8VNK - chains C and A of the 4 polymer chains in the assembly; structure by X-ray diffraction, 1.61 A resolution.

# Chain C
Molecule: 21-nt DNA strand
Sequence (21 nucleotides; each row starts with the number of its first residue):
   401 TTGACTCTCT TAAGAGAGTC A
Ion coordination: Mn2+: DA413, DG414 (shared with 1 residue of chain B); Na+: DA413, DG414 (shared with 1 residue of chain B)

# Chain A
Protein: Intron-encoded endonuclease I-PpoI
Source organism: Physarum polycephalum
Notes: EC 3.1.-.-
UniProtKB: Q94702 (PPO1_PHYPO); residues 2-163 here = UniProt positions 2-163
Sequence (162 residues; numbered 2 to 163; the number before each row is that of its first residue):
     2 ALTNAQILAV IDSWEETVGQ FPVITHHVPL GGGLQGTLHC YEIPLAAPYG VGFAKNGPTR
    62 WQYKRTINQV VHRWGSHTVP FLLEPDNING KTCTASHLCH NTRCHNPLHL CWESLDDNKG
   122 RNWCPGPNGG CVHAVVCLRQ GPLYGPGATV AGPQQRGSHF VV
Ion coordination: Zn2+ site 1: Cys41, Cys100, Cys105, His110; Mn2+: Asn119 (shared with 2 residues of chain D); Na+: Asn119 (shared with 2 residues of chain D); Zn2+ site 2: Cys125, Cys132, His134, Cys138
Reported in the primary citation:
  - catalytic residues: His98
  - mutagenesis - H78A/H98A, H98A: decreased catalytic activity
  - mutagenesis - H78A: unchanged catalytic activity

# Chain C / chain A interface
Contacting residue pairs (18; chain C residue first):
  DT401(C) - Thr67(A)  phosphate contact
  DT402(C) - Arg66(A)  salt bridge to the phosphate
  DT402(C) - Thr67(A)  base contact
  DG403(C) - Val52(A)  phosphate contact
  DG403(C) - Gly53(A)  hydrogen bond to the phosphate
  DG403(C) - Lys65(A)  hydrogen bond to the base
  DA404(C) - Ala48(A)  phosphate contact
  DA404(C) - Pro49(A)  phosphate contact
  DA404(C) - Ala55(A)  base contact
  DA404(C) - Lys65(A)  base contact
  DC405(C) - Ala48(A)  phosphate contact
  DC405(C) - Lys56(A)  base contact
  DT406(C) - Lys56(A)  base contact
  DT406(C) - Asn57(A)  base contact
  DC407(C) - Asn57(A)  hydrogen bond to the base
  DT411(C) - Leu116(A)  base contact
  DT411(C) - Lys120(A)  hydrogen bond to the base
  DA412(C) - Asp117(A)  sugar contact
Other interface residues (no listed pair), chain C (11 interface residues in all): DT408, DT410
Other interface residues (no listed pair), chain A (17 interface residues in all): Tyr50, Phe54, Val72, Arg74

# Summary
Chain C and chain A form an interface of 11 and 17 residues respectively; the contacts include 4 hydrogen
bonds and 1 salt bridge. Polar contacts include DG403(C)-Lys65(A), DC407(C)-Asn57(A) and DT411(C)-Lys120(A).
DA413(C) and DG414(C) coordinate Mn2+. DA413(C) and DG414(C) coordinate Na+. The paper reports the catalytic
residue His98(A); H78A/H98A and H98A of chain A reduce catalytic activity.
Chain C is a 21-nt DNA strand and chain A is Intron-encoded endonuclease I-PpoI (Physarum polycephalum); the
structure, Homing endonuclease I-PpoI-DNA complex:reaction at pH6.0 (K+ MES) with 500 uM Mn2+ for 160s, was
determined by X-ray diffraction together with 8VMO, 8VMP, 8VMQ, 8VMR, 8VMS, 8VMT and 35 further entries from
the same study.
